1CCS - chain A; structure by X-ray diffraction, 2.35 A resolution.

== Chain A ==
Molecule: Carbonic anhydrase II
Source organism: Homo sapiens
Notes: EC 4.2.1.1
UniProt: P00918 (CAH2_HUMAN); the author numbering skips numbers that UniProt does not, so the offset changes along the chain: 2-125 = UniProt 1-124; 127-261 = UniProt 125-259
Chain sequence (259 residues; row label = number of the first residue in the row; note: 1 number in that range is skipped by the numbering (no residue carries it; nothing is unmodelled there)):
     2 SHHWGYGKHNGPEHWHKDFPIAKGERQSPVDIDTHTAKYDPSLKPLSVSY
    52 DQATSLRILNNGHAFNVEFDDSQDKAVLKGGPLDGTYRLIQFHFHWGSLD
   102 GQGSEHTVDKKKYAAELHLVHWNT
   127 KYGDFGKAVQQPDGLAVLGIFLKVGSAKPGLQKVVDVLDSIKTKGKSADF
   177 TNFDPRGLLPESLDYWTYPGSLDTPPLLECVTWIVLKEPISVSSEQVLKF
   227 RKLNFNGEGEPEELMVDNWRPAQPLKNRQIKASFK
Disordered / not traced: 2-4, 261
Differences from the reference sequence: conflict Asp199 (Thr197 in P00918)
Bound ions: Zn2+: His94, His96, His119, Asp199

== In short ==
His94, His96, His119 and Asp199 coordinate Zn2+.
Chain A is Carbonic anhydrase II (Homo sapiens); the structure, Structure-assisted redesign of a protein-zinc
binding site with femtomolar affinity, was determined by X-ray diffraction (same publication as 1CCT and
1CCU).
